Entry 1CAM (X-ray diffraction, 1.70 A resolution); this record covers chain A.

== Chain A ==
Protein: Carbonic anhydrase II
From: Homo sapiens
Notes: EC 4.2.1.1
UniProt: P00918 (CAH2_HUMAN); the author numbering skips numbers that UniProt does not, so the offset changes along the chain: 2-125 = UniProt 1-124; 127-261 = UniProt 125-259
Amino-acid sequence (259 residues; numbered 2 to 261; 1 number in that range is skipped by the numbering (no residue carries it; nothing is unmodelled there); the number before each row is that of its first residue):
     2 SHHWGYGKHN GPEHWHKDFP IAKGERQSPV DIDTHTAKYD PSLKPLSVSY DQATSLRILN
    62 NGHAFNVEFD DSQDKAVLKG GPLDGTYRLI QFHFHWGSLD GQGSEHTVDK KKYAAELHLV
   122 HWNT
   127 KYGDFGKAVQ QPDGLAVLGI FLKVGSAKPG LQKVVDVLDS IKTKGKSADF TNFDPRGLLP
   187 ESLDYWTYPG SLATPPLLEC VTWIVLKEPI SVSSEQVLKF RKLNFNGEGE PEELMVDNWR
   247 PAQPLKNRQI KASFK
Not modelled in the structure: 2
Differences from the reference sequence: conflict Ala199 (Thr197 in P00918)
Metal / ion sites: Zn2+: His94, His96, His119 (together with bicarbonate ion)
Residues lining bound ligands: bicarbonate ion (BCT): His94, His96, Glu106, His119, Val121, Val143, Ser197, Leu198, Ala199, Thr200, Trp209

== In short ==
Ligands of chain A: bicarbonate ion. His94, His96 and His119 form the Zn2+ site.
Chain A is Carbonic anhydrase II (Homo sapiens); the structure, Structural analysis of the zinc hydroxide-thr
199-glu 106 hydrogen bonding network in human carbonic anhydrase II, was determined by X-ray diffraction
together with 1CAI, 1CAJ, 1CAK and 1CAL from the same study.
